6KPC - chain A; structure by X-ray diffraction, 3.20 A resolution.

== Chain A ==
Molecule: Cannabinoid receptor 2, Endolysin
From: Homo sapiens
Notes: EC 3.2.1.17
UniProtKB: chimeric construct of P34972, A0A097J809: residues 21-222 from P34972 (CNR2_HUMAN) positions 21-222 (same numbers); residues 1001-1160 from A0A097J809 positions 2-161 (UniProt number = residue number - 999); residues 235-325 from P34972 (CNR2_HUMAN) positions 235-325 (same numbers)
Amino-acid sequence (500 residues; row label = number of the first residue in the row):
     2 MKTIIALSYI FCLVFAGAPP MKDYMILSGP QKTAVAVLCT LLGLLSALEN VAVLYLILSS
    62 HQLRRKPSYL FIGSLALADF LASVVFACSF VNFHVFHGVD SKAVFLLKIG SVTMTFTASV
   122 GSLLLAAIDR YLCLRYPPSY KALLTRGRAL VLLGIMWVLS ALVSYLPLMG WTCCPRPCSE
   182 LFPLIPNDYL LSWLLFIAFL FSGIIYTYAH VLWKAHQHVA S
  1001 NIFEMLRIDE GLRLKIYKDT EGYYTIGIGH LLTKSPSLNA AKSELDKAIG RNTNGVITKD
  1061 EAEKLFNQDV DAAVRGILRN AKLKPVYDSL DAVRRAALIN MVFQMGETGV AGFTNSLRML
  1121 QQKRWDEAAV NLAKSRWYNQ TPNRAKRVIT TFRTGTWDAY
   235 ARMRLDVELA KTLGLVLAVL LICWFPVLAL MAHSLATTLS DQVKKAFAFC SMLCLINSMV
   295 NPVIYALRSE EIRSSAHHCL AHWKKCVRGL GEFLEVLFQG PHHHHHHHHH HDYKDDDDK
Disordered / not traced: 2-18, 316-353
Disulfide bonds: C174-C179
Sequence notes: initiating methionine (2); expression tag (3-20, 326-353); engineered mutation L78 (Gly in P34972), A127 (Thr in P34972), L153 (Thr in P34972), A210 (Gly in P34972), E242 (Arg in P34972), E304 (Gly in P34972), T1053 (Cys54 in A0A097J809), A1096 (Cys97 in A0A097J809)
Residues lining bound ligands: E3R (7-[(6aR,9R,10aR)-1-Hydroxy-9-(hydroxymethyl)-6,6-dimethyl-6a,7,8,9,10,10a-hexahydro-6H-benzo[c]chromen-3-yl]- 7-methyloctanenitrile): Y25, F87, S90, F91, F94, H95, F106, I110, V113, T114, F117, L182, F183, P184, Y190, L191, W194, V261, M265, F281, S285, C288
Reported in the primary citation:
  - binding site for E3R: F94, F183, F281, S285
  - mutagenesis - P139F, P139L, P139M: increased signaling in response to Gs protein (citing earlier work)
  - specificity-determining residues: P139 (proposed by the authors, not directly observed)

== In short ==
Bound to chain A: compound E3R. From the paper: a binding site for E3R at F94, F183 and F281 among others;
P139F, P139L and P139M increase signaling in response to Gs protein.
Chain A is Cannabinoid receptor 2, Endolysin (Homo sapiens); the structure, Crystal structure of an agonist
bound GPCR, was determined by X-ray diffraction, deposited together with 6KPF.
